PDB entry 4P1X | X-ray diffraction, 2.40 A resolution | chains C and D of the 8 polymer chains in the assembly

== Chain C ==
Name: Gamma-hemolysin component B
From: Staphylococcus aureus
Reference sequence: Q931F3 (Q931F3_STAAM); residues 2-300 here correspond to UniProt positions 27-325 (UniProt number = residue number + 25)
Sequence (309 residues; row label = number of the first residue in the row; numbers below 1 keep their minus sign (Met-8 is residue -8)):
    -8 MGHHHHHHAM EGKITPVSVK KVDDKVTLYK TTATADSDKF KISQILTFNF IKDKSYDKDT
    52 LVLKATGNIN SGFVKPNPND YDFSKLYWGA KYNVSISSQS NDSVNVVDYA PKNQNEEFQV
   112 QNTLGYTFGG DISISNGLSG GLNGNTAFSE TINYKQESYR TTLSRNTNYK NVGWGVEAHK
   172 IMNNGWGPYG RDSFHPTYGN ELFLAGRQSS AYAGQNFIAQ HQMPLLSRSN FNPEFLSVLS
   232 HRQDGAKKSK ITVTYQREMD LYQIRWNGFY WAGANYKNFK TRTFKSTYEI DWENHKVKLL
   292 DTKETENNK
Unresolved in the structure: -8 to 16, 119-135
Sequence notes: expression tag (-8 to 1); engineered mutation Arg256 (Cys281 in Q931F3)
What the authors report for this chain:
  - binding site for (4S)-2-methyl-2,4-pentanediol: Trp177, Arg198 (citing earlier work)

== Chain D ==
Name: Gamma-hemolysin component C
From: Staphylococcus aureus
Reference sequence: Q99RL1 (HLGC_STAAM); residues -1 to 284 here correspond to UniProt positions 30-315 (UniProt number = residue number + 31)
Sequence (296 residues; numbered -11 to 284; the number before each row is that of its first residue; numbers below 1 keep their minus sign (Met-11 is residue -11)):
   -11 MGHHHHHHAM ANDTEDIGKG SDIEIIKRTE DKTSNKWGVT QNIQFDFVKD KKYNKDALIL
    49 KMQGFISSRT TYYNYKKTNH VKAMRWPFQY NIGLKTNDKY VSLINYLPKN KIESTNVSQT
   109 LGYNIGGNFQ SAPSLGGNGS FNYSKSISYT QQNYVSEVEQ QNSKSVLWGV KANSFATESG
   169 QKSAFDSDLF VGYKPHSKDP RDYFVPDSEL PPLVQSGFNP SFIATVSHEK GSSDTSEFEI
   229 TYGRNMDVTH AIKRSTHYGN SYLDGHRVHN AFVNRNYTVK YEVNWKTHEI KVKGQN
Unresolved in the structure: -11 to 9, 114-127, 244-247
Sequence notes: expression tag (-11 to -2)

== How chain C and chain D interact ==
Pairs across the interface (83):
  Leu19(C) - Lys40(D)
  Tyr20(C) - Lys40(D)
  Lys21(C) - Asp38(D)  salt bridge
  Lys21(C) - Lys40(D)  hydrogen bond (backbone-backbone)
  Lys21(C) - Tyr41(D)
  Lys21(C) - Asn42(D)
  Thr22(C) - Tyr41(D)
  Thr22(C) - Asn42(D)  hydrogen bond
  Thr22(C) - Lys43(D)
  Thr23(C) - Tyr41(D)  hydrogen bond
  Thr23(C) - Lys43(D)  hydrogen bond (backbone-side chain)
  Thr23(C) - Ile92(D)
  Thr25(C) - Ser90(D)
  Thr25(C) - Leu91(D)
  Thr25(C) - Ser151(D)
  Asp27(C) - Asn150(D)
  Asp27(C) - Ser151(D)  hydrogen bond
  Ser34(C) - Gln149(D)
  Ser34(C) - Asn150(D)
  Ser34(C) - Ser151(D)
  Ile36(C) - Leu91(D)
  Ile36(C) - Ile92(D)
  Ile36(C) - Gln149(D)
  Gly58(C) - Tyr94(D)  hydrogen bond (backbone-side chain)
  Gly58(C) - Gln149(D)
  Asn59(C) - Gln149(D)  hydrogen bond (backbone-side chain)
  Asn136(C) - Ile113(D)
  Thr137(C) - Asn112(D)
  Thr137(C) - Ile113(D)  hydrogen bond (backbone-backbone)
  Ala138(C) - Tyr111(D)
  Ala138(C) - Asn112(D)
  Phe139(C) - Gly110(D)
  Phe139(C) - Tyr111(D)  hydrogen bond (backbone-backbone)
  Phe139(C) - Ile113(D)  hydrophobic
  Ser140(C) - Leu109(D)
  Glu141(C) - Gln107(D)
  Glu141(C) - Thr108(D)
  Glu141(C) - Leu109(D)  hydrogen bond (backbone-backbone)
  Thr142(C) - Ser106(D)
  Thr142(C) - Gln107(D)
  Thr142(C) - Thr108(D)
  Ile143(C) - Val105(D)
  Ile143(C) - Ser106(D)
  Ile143(C) - Gln107(D)  hydrogen bond (backbone-backbone)
  Asn144(C) - Val105(D)
  Asn144(C) - Ser106(D)  hydrogen bond
  Tyr145(C) - Asn104(D)
  Tyr145(C) - Val105(D)  hydrogen bond (backbone-backbone)
  Tyr145(C) - Lys133(D)
  Lys146(C) - Ser102(D)
  Lys146(C) - Thr103(D)
  Lys146(C) - Asn104(D)  hydrogen bond
  Gln147(C) - Ser102(D)
  Gln147(C) - Thr103(D)  hydrogen bond (backbone-backbone)
  Gln147(C) - Val105(D)
  Gln147(C) - Lys133(D)
  Glu148(C) - Glu101(D)
  Glu148(C) - Ser102(D)
  Ser149(C) - Ile100(D)
  Ser149(C) - Glu101(D)  hydrogen bond (backbone-backbone)
  Tyr150(C) - Ile100(D)
  Met173(C) - Ile135(D)  hydrophobic
  Pro179(C) - Lys133(D)
  His212(C) - Ser171(D)
  His212(C) - Phe173(D)
  Pro215(C) - Glu101(D)
  Leu216(C) - Asn98(D)
  Leu216(C) - Lys99(D)
  Leu216(C) - Glu101(D)  hydrogen bond (backbone-side chain)
  Leu216(C) - Glu145(D)
  Leu217(C) - Ile100(D)  hydrophobic
  Arg219(C) - Glu145(D)  salt bridge
  Ser220(C) - Asn98(D)  hydrogen bond
  Ser220(C) - Val146(D)  hydrogen bond (side chain-backbone)
  Asn221(C) - Asn98(D)  hydrogen bond (backbone-side chain)
  Asn221(C) - Val146(D)  hydrogen bond (side chain-backbone)
  Asn221(C) - Glu147(D)  hydrogen bond (side chain-backbone)
  Asn223(C) - Tyr94(D)  hydrogen bond
  Asn223(C) - Lys97(D)
  Asn223(C) - Asn98(D)  hydrogen bond (side chain-backbone)
  Asn223(C) - Val146(D)
  His286(C) - Asn42(D)
  Lys287(C) - Asn42(D)
Also at the interface, not in a pair above, chain C (40 interface residues in all): Val167, Glu225
Also at the interface, not in a pair above, chain D (38 interface residues in all): Gln148, Ser215

== Summary ==
Chain C and chain D form an interface of 40 and 38 residues respectively, with 24 hydrogen bonds and 2 salt
bridges. Polar contacts include Lys21(C)-Asp38(D), Arg219(C)-Glu145(D) and Thr22(C)-Asn42(D). The paper
reports a binding site for (4S)-2-methyl-2,4-pentanediol at Trp177(C) and Arg198(C).
Chain C is Gamma-hemolysin component B and chain D is Gamma-hemolysin component C, both from Staphylococcus
aureus; the structure, Crystal structure of staphylococcal LUK prepore, was determined by X-ray diffraction,
deposited together with 4P1Y.
